Entry 7WHP (electron microscopy, 3.70 A resolution); this record covers chains A and B.

== Chain A (and B) ==
Name: Structural protein VP3
Organism: Bombyx mori cypovirus 1
Notes: chain B of this document is another copy of the same molecule, construct and numbering; everything in this record applies to it too
UniProt: Q914N6 (Q914N6_CPVBM); residues 1-1058 here = UniProt positions 1-1058
Chain sequence (1058 residues; each row starts with the number of its first residue):
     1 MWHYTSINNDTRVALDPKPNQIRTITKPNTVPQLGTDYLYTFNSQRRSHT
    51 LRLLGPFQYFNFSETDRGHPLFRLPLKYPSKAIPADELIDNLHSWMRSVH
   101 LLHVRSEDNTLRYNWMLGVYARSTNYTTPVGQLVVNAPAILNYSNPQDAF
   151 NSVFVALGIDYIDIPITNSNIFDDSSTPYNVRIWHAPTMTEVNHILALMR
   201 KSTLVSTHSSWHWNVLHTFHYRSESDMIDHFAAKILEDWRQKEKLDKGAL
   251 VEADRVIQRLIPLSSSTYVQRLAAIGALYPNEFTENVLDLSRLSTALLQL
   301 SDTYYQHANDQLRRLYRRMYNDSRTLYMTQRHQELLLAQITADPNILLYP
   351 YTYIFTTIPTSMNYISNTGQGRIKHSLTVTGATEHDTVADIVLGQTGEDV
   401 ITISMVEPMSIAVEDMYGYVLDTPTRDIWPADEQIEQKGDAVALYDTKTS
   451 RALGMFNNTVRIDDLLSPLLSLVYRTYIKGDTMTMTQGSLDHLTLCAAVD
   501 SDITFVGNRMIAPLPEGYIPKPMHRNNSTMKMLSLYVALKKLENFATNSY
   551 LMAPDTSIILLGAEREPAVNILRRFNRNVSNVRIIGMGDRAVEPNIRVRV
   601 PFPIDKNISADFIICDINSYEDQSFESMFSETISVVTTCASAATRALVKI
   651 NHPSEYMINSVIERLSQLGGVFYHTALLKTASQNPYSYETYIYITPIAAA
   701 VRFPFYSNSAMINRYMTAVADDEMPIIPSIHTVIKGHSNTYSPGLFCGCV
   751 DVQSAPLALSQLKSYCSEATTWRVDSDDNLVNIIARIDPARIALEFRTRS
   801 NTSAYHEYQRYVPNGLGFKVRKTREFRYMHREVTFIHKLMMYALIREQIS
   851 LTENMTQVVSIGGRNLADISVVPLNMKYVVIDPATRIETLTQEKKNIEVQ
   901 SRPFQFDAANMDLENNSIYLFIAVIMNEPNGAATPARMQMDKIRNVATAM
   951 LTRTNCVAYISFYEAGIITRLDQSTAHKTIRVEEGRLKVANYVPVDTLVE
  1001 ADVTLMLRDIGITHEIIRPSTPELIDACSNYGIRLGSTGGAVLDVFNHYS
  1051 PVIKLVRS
Not modelled in the structure: 1058
Ligand contacts:
  - ATP (adenosine-5'-triphosphate): Tyr268, Arg271, Asp302, Tyr305, Tyr316, Tyr320
  - S-adenosylmethionine (SAM), molecule 1: Asn526, Ser528, Met532, Leu561, Gly562, Ala563, Glu564, Glu566, Asp589, Arg590, Val598, Arg599, Val600, Asp616, Ile617, Asn618, Tyr620, Glu631
  - S-adenosylmethionine (SAM), molecule 2: Lys838, Tyr842, Ile861, Gly862, Gly863, Arg864, Ala867, Asp868, Ile881, Asp882, Pro883, Ala884, Phe904, Phe906, Ile922, Ala923, Val924, Glu928, Pro929, Tyr992

== How chain A and chain B interact ==
Contacting residue pairs (4; chain A residue first):
  Leu1005(A) - Asp1009(B)
  Arg1008(A) - Asp1009(B)  salt bridge
  Asp1009(A) - Leu1005(B)
  Asp1009(A) - Arg1008(B)  salt bridge

== Summary ==
The chain A/chain B interface involves 3 residues from each chain; the contacts include 2 salt bridges. Its
one salt-bridged contact is Arg1008(A)-Asp1009(B). Ligands of chain A: S-adenosylmethionine and ATP.
Chain A and chain B are both Structural protein VP3 (Bombyx mori cypovirus 1); the structure, Pentameric
turret of Bombyx mori cytoplasmic polyhedrosis virus after spike detaches, was determined by electron
microscopy (same publication as 7WHM and 7WHN).
